PDB entry 3QLK | X-ray diffraction, 3.00 A resolution | chains A and B

[Chain A (and B)]
Protein: Coenzyme A transferase
Source organism: Yersinia pestis
Notes: chain B of this document is another copy of the same molecule, construct and numbering; everything in this record applies to it too
Reference sequence: Q9ZC36 (Q9ZC36_YERPE); residues 1-440 here = UniProt positions 1-440
Amino-acid sequence (455 residues; each row starts with the number of its first residue; numbers below 1 keep their minus sign (His-14 is residue -14)):
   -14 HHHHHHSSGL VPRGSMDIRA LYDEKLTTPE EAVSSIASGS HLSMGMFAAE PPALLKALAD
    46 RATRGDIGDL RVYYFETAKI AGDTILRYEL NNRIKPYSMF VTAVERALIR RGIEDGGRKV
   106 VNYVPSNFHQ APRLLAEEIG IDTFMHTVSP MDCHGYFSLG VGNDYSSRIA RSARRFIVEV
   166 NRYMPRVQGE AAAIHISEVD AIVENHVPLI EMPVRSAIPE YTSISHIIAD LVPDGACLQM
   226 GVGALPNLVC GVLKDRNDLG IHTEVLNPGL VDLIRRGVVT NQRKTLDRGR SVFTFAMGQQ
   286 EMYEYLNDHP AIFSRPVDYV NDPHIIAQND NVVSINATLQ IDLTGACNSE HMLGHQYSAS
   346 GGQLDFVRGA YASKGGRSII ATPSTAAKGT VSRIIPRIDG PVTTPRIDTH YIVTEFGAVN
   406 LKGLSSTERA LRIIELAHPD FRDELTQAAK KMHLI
Unresolved in the structure: -14 to 0, 337-345 (chain B: -14 to 0, 337-346)
Construct notes: expression tag (-14 to 0)
From the paper describing this entry:
  - catalytic residues: Glu249 (by similarity / conservation)
  - specificity-determining residues: Met31 (proposed by the authors, not directly observed)

[How chain A and chain B interact]
Pairs across the interface (54; chain A residue first):
  Arg56(A) - Glu413(B)  salt bridge
  Tyr82(A) - Ser410(B)
  Gly102(A) - His438(B)
  Lys104(A) - Thr412(B)  hydrogen bond
  Lys104(A) - His438(B)
  Lys104(A) - Ile440(B)
  Tyr108(A) - Arg391(B)
  Tyr108(A) - Ser410(B)
  Tyr108(A) - Ser411(B)  hydrogen bond (backbone-backbone)
  Val109(A) - Gly408(B)
  Val109(A) - Leu409(B)
  Pro110(A) - Arg391(B)
  Pro110(A) - Ile392(B)  hydrophobic
  Pro110(A) - Leu409(B)
  Pro110(A) - Arg414(B)  hydrogen bond (backbone-side chain)
  Ser111(A) - Ile392(B)
  Asn112(A) - Ile392(B)
  Asn112(A) - Asp393(B)  hydrogen bond
  Gln115(A) - Tyr356(B)
  Gln115(A) - Lys407(B)  hydrogen bond
  Arg118(A) - Tyr356(B)  hydrogen bond (side chain-backbone)
  Leu119(A) - Tyr356(B)
  Glu123(A) - Tyr356(B)  hydrogen bond
  Glu123(A) - Lys407(B)
  Ile124(A) - Gly408(B)
  His309(A) - His309(B)  hydrogen bond
  Arg353(A) - Arg353(B)
  Tyr356(A) - Gln115(B)
  Tyr356(A) - Arg118(B)  hydrogen bond (backbone-side chain)
  Tyr356(A) - Glu123(B)  hydrogen bond
  Arg391(A) - Tyr108(B)
  Arg391(A) - Pro110(B)
  Ile392(A) - Pro110(B)  hydrophobic
  Ile392(A) - Ser111(B)
  Ile392(A) - Asn112(B)
  Asp393(A) - Asn112(B)  hydrogen bond
  Asn405(A) - Glu123(B)
  Lys407(A) - Gln115(B)  hydrogen bond
  Lys407(A) - Leu119(B)
  Lys407(A) - Glu123(B)
  Gly408(A) - Val109(B)
  Gly408(A) - Leu119(B)
  Gly408(A) - Ile124(B)
  Leu409(A) - Val109(B)
  Leu409(A) - Pro110(B)
  Ser410(A) - Tyr82(B)
  Ser410(A) - Tyr108(B)
  Ser411(A) - Tyr108(B)  hydrogen bond (backbone-backbone)
  Thr412(A) - Lys104(B)
  Thr412(A) - Asn107(B)
  Glu413(A) - Arg56(B)  salt bridge
  Arg414(A) - Pro110(B)  hydrogen bond (side chain-backbone)
  His438(A) - Lys104(B)
  Ile440(A) - Lys104(B)
Also at the interface, not in a pair above, chain A (36 interface residues in all): Asn107, Pro308, Ala357, Gly385, Leu439
Also at the interface, not in a pair above, chain B (37 interface residues in all): Ile98, Ala357, Arg382, Pro386, His395, Asn405, Leu439

[Overview]
Chain A and chain B form an interface of 36 and 37 residues respectively, with 14 hydrogen bonds and 2 salt
bridges. Among the polar pairs are Arg56(A)-Glu413(B), Lys104(A)-Thr412(B) and Pro110(A)-Arg414(B). From the
paper: the catalytic residue Glu249(A); the specificity determinant Met31(A).
Both chains are Coenzyme A transferase (Yersinia pestis). Entry 3QLK (Crystal Structure of RipA from Yersinia
pestis) was determined by X-ray diffraction, deposited together with 3QLI and 3S8D.
